Entry 2E3A (X-ray diffraction, 1.30 A resolution); this record covers chain A.

# Chain A
Name: Peroxidase
Source organism: 'Arthromyces ramosus'
Notes: EC 1.11.1.7
Reference sequence: P28313 (PER_ARTRA); residues 1-344 here correspond to UniProt positions 21-364 (UniProt number = residue number + 20)
Sequence (344 residues; each row starts with the number of its first residue):
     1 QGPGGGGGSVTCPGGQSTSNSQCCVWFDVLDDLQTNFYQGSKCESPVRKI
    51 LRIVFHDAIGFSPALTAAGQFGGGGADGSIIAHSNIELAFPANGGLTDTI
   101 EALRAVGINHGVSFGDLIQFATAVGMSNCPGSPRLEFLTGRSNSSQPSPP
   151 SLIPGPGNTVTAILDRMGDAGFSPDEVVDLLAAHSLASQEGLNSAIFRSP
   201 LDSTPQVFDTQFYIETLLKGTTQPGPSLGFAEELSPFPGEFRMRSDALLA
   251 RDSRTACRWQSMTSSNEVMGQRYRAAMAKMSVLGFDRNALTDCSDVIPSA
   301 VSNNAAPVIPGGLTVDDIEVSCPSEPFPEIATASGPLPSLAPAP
Disordered / not traced: 1-8
Cystine bridges: Cys12-Cys24, Cys23-Cys293, Cys43-Cys129, Cys257-Cys322
Glycans and other covalent adducts: N-acetylglucosamine (NAG) linked to Asn143; alpha-D-mannopyranose (MAN) linked to Ser339
Metal / ion sites: Ca2+ site 1: Asp57, Gly75, Asp77, Ser79; heme Fe: His184 (together with nitric oxide); Ca2+ site 2: Ser185, Asp202, Thr204, Val207, Asp209
Ligand contacts:
  - heme (HEM): Arg48, Lys49, Leu51, Arg52, Phe55, Pro154, Gly155, Pro156, Ile163, Val177, Leu180, Leu181, Ala183, His184, Leu186, Ala187, Ser188, Gln189, Glu190, Gly191, Leu192, Met243, Ser245, Leu249, Tyr273, Met277, Met280
  - nitric oxide (NO): Arg52, Phe55, His56, His184
UniProt features mapped onto this chain:
  - active site: His56 (Proton acceptor)
  - binding site (Ca(2+)): Asp57, Gly75, Asp77, Ser79, Ser185, Asp202, Thr204, Val207, Asp209
  - binding site (heme b): His184
  - site: Arg52 (Transition state stabilizer)
  - modified residue: Gln1 (Pyrrolidone carboxylic acid)
  - glycosylation: Asn143 (N-linked (GlcNAc...) (high mannose) asparagine)

# In short
Bound to chain A: heme and nitric oxide. Covalently linked alpha-D-mannopyranose: at Ser339.
N-acetylglucosamine is covalently linked to Asn143. The Ca2+ site 1 is built by Asp57, Gly75, Asp77 and Ser79.
From UniProt: active-site residue His56, 9 Ca2+-binding residues and heme b-binding residue His184.
Chain A is Peroxidase ('Arthromyces ramosus'); the structure, Crystal structure of the NO-bound form of
Arthromyces ramosus peroxidase at 1.3 Angstroms resolution, was determined by X-ray diffraction (same
publication as 2E39 and 2E3B).
